7VNN - chains E and H of the 8 polymer chains in the assembly; structure by electron microscopy, 2.64 A resolution.

# Chain E
Name: ADP-ribosylating binary toxin binding subunit CdtB
From: Clostridioides difficile
Reference sequence: A8DS70 (A8DS70_CLODI); residue numbers follow UniProt; this construct covers 202-876
Amino-acid sequence (675 residues; row label = number of the first residue in the row):
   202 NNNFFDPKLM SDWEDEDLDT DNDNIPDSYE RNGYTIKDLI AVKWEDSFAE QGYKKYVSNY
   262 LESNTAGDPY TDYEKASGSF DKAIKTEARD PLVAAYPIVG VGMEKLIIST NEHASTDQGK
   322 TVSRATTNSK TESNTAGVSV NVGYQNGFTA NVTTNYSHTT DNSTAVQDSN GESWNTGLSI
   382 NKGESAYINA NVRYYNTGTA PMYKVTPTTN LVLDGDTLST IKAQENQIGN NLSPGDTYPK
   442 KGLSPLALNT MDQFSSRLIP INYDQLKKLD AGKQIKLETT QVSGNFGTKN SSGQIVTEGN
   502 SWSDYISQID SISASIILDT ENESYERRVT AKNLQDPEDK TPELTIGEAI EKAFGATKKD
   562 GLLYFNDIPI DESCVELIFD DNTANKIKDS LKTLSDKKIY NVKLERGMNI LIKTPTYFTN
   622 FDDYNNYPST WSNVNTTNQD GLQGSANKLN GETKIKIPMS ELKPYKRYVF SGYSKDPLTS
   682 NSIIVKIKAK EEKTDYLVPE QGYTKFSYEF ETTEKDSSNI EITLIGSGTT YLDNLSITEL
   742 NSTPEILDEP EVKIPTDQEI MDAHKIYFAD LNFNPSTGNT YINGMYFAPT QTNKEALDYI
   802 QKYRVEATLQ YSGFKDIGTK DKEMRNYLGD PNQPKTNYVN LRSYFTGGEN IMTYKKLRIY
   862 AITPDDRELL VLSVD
Not modelled in the structure: 202-216, 337-358
What the authors report for this chain:
  - mutagenesis - F774G, F774L: decreased binding to di-heptamer

# Chain H
Name: CdtA
From: Clostridioides difficile
Reference sequence: F5B5W8 (F5B5W8_CLODI); residues 1-413 here correspond to UniProt positions 51-463 (UniProt number = residue number + 50)
Amino-acid sequence (428 residues; numbered 1 to 428; the number before each row is that of its first residue):
     1 APIERPEDFL KDKEKAKEWE RKEAERIEQK LERSEKEALE SYKKDSVEIS KYSQTRNYFY
    61 DYQIEANSRE KEYKELRNAI SKNKIDKPMY VYYFESPEKF AFNKVIRTEN QNEISLEKFN
   121 EFKETIQNKL FKQDGFKDIS LYEPGKGDEK PTPLLMHLKL PRNTGMLPYT NTNNVSTLIE
   181 QGYSIKIDKI VRIVIDGKHY IKAEASVVSS LDFKDDVSKG DSWGKANYND WSNKLTPNEL
   241 ADVNDYMRGG YTAINNYLIS NGPVNNPNPE LDSKITNIEN ALKREPIPTN LTVYRRSGPQ
   301 EFGLTLTSPE YDFNKLENID AFKSKWEGQA LSYPNFISTS IGSVNMSAFA KRKIVLRITI
   361 PKGSPGAYLS AIPGYAGEYE VLLNHGSKFK INKIDSYKDG TITKLIVDAT LIPENLYFQG
   421 LEHHHHHH
Not modelled in the structure: 1-19, 414-428
Sequence notes: expression tag (414-428)

# How chain E and chain H interact
Pairs across the interface (17):
  Asn223(E) - Tyr90(H)
  Asn223(E) - Lys159(H)  hydrogen bond
  Asp224(E) - Lys87(H)
  Asn225(E) - Asp86(H)  hydrogen bond (side chain-backbone)
  Asn225(E) - Lys87(H)
  Asn225(E) - Pro88(H)
  Asn225(E) - Arg162(H)
  Thr272(E) - Lys87(H)  hydrogen bond
  Tyr274(E) - Lys87(H)
  Tyr274(E) - Arg162(H)
  Glu275(E) - Asp86(H)
  Asn491(E) - Arg26(H)
  Ser492(E) - Arg26(H)  hydrogen bond
  Ser492(E) - Ile27(H)
  Ser493(E) - Arg26(H)  hydrogen bond
  Ser493(E) - Ile27(H)
  Gln495(E) - Arg26(H)
Also at the interface, not in a pair above, chain E (13 interface residues in all): Asp220, Leu240, Gly494
Also at the interface, not in a pair above, chain H (10 interface residues in all): Glu23, Lys30

# Summary
13 residues of chain E face 10 of chain H across their interface; the contacts include 5 hydrogen bonds. Polar
contacts include Asn223(E)-Lys159(H), Asn225(E)-Asp86(H) and Thr272(E)-Lys87(H). The paper reports that F774G
and F774L of chain E reduce binding to di-heptamer.
Chain E is ADP-ribosylating binary toxin binding subunit CdtB and chain H is CdtA, both from Clostridioides
difficile; the structure, Complex structure of Clostridioides difficile enzymatic component (CDTa) and binding
component (CDTb) pore with long stem, was determined by electron microscopy together with 7VNJ, 7YVQ and 7YVS
from the same study.
